Entry 7VBC (electron microscopy, 3.01 A resolution); this record covers chains C and K of the 16 polymer chains in the assembly.

[Chain C]
Protein: DNA-directed RNA polymerases I and III subunit RPAC1
From: Homo sapiens
UniProtKB: O15160 (RPAC1_HUMAN); residue numbers follow UniProt; this construct covers 1-346
Sequence (346 residues; numbered 1 to 346; the number before each row is that of its first residue):
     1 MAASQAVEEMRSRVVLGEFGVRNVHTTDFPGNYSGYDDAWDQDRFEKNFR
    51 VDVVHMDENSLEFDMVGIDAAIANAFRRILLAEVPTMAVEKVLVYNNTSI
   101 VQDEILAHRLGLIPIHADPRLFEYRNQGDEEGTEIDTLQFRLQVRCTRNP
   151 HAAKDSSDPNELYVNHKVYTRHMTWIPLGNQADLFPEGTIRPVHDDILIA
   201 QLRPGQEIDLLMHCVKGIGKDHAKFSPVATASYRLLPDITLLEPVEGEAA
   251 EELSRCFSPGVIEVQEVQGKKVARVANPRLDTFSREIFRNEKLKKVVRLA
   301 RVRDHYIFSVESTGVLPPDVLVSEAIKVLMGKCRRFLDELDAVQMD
Unresolved in the structure: 1-6, 344-346
Swiss-Prot annotation at these positions:
  - modified residue: Ala-2 (N-acetylalanine), Ser-4 (Phosphoserine)
  - natural variant: Thr-26 (T26I: In HLD11), Asn-32 (N32I: In HLD11), Met-65 (M65V: In HLD11), Asn-74 (N74S: In HLD11), Val-94 (V94A: In HLD11), Arg-109 (R109H: In HLD11), Gly-132 (G132D: In HLD11), Cys-146 (C146R: In HLD11), Arg-191 (R191Q: In HLD11), Ile-262 (I262T: In HLD11), Arg-279 (R279Q: In TCS3; R279W: In TCS3), Lys-295 (deletion: In HLD11), 1 further natural variant entry in UniProt

[Chain K]
Protein: DNA-directed RNA polymerases I and III subunit RPAC2
From: Homo sapiens
UniProtKB: P0DPB6 (RPAC2_HUMAN); residue numbers follow UniProt; this construct covers 1-133
Sequence (133 residues; row label = number of the first residue in the row):
     1 MEEDQELERKISGLKTSMAEGERKTALEMVQAAGTDRHCVTFVLHEEDHT
    51 LGNSLRYMIMKNPEVEFCGYTTTHPSESKINLRIQTRGTLPAVEPFQRGL
   101 NELMNVCQHVLDKFEASIKDYKDQKASRNESTF
Unresolved in the structure: 1-20, 129-133
Swiss-Prot annotation at these positions:
  - modified residue: Met-1 (N-acetylmethionine)
  - natural variant: Glu-47 (E47K: In TCS2), Thr-50 (T50I: In TCS2), Leu-51 (L51R: In TCS2), Gly-52 (G52E: In TCS2), Arg-56 (R56C: In TCS2), Leu-82 (L82S: In TCS2), Gly-99 (G99S: In TCS2)
What the authors report for this chain:
  - disease-associated variants - E47K, T50I, L51R, R56C, L82S, G99S: decreased stability (proposed by the authors, not directly observed)

[Interface between chain C and chain K]
Contacting residue pairs - 83 pairs, chain C then chain K:
  Asp-28(C) with Lys-61(K), hydrogen bond (backbone-side chain)
  Phe-29(C) with Tyr-57(K), hydrophobic; Lys-61(K)
  Pro-30(C) with Met-60(K); Lys-61(K)
  Asp-38(C) with Lys-61(K), salt bridge
  Ala-39(C) with Lys-61(K); Pro-63(K)
  Trp-40(C) with Tyr-57(K); Met-58(K); Lys-61(K); Glu-102(K), hydrogen bond; Val-106(K), hydrophobic
  Gln-42(C) with Glu-102(K), hydrogen bond; Val-106(K)
  Phe-45(C) with Val-106(K), hydrophobic; His-109(K); Val-110(K), hydrophobic
  Glu-46(C) with His-109(K)
  Phe-49(C) with Val-110(K), hydrophobic; Lys-113(K), hydrogen bond (backbone-side chain)
  Val-51(C) with Phe-114(K), hydrophobic; Ser-117(K), hydrogen bond (backbone-side chain)
  Val-53(C) with Ser-117(K); Ile-118(K), hydrophobic; Tyr-121(K)
  Val-54(C) with Tyr-121(K)
  His-55(C) with Tyr-121(K)
  Met-56(C) with Tyr-121(K), hydrogen bond (backbone-side chain); Lys-122(K)
  Leu-61(C) with Phe-114(K), hydrophobic
  Phe-63(C) with Phe-114(K), hydrophobic
  Met-65(C) with Val-110(K), hydrophobic
  Asp-69(C) with Tyr-57(K)
  Ala-71(C) with Asn-53(K); Tyr-57(K), hydrophobic
  Ile-72(C) with Tyr-57(K), hydrophobic
  Ala-75(C) with Thr-50(K)
  Phe-76(C) with Val-110(K), hydrophobic
  Arg-78(C) with Asp-48(K), salt bridge; His-49(K); Thr-50(K), hydrogen bond
  Glu-83(C) with Asp-48(K)
  Lys-220(C) with Asp-48(K), salt bridge
  Asp-319(C) with Phe-114(K); Lys-122(K), salt bridge
  Val-322(C) with Phe-114(K), hydrophobic
  Ser-323(C) with Leu-111(K); Phe-114(K); Glu-115(K), hydrogen bond
  Ile-326(C) with Cys-107(K); Val-110(K), hydrophobic; Leu-111(K), hydrophobic
  Lys-327(C) with Leu-111(K)
  Leu-329(C) with Cys-107(K), hydrophobic
  Met-330(C) with Cys-107(K), hydrophobic; Gln-108(K); Leu-111(K), hydrophobic
  Lys-332(C) with Glu-47(K), salt bridge
  Cys-333(C) with Leu-103(K), hydrophobic; Met-104(K)
  Arg-334(C) with Met-104(K)
  Arg-335(C) with Thr-25(K), hydrogen bond (side chain-backbone); His-45(K), hydrogen bond (side chain-backbone); Glu-46(K), salt bridge; Glu-47(K), salt bridge
  Phe-336(C) with Ala-26(K), hydrophobic; Leu-27(K), hydrophobic; Leu-44(K), hydrophobic; Glu-47(K); Leu-51(K), hydrophobic
  Leu-337(C) with Gln-97(K); Leu-100(K), hydrophobic; Asn-101(K); Met-104(K), hydrophobic
  Glu-339(C) with Gly-21(K), hydrogen bond (side chain-backbone); Glu-22(K), hydrogen bond (side chain-backbone); Ala-26(K)
  Leu-340(C) with Leu-27(K), hydrophobic; Met-29(K), hydrophobic; Phe-96(K), hydrophobic; Gln-97(K)
  Val-343(C) with Met-29(K), hydrophobic
Also at the interface, not in a pair above, chain C (47 interface residues in all): Arg-50, Asp-52, Ile-68, Ile-79, Ala-342
Also at the interface, not in a pair above, chain K (44 interface residues in all): Ser-54, Asn-62, Val-93, Asn-105

[In short]
47 residues of chain C face 44 of chain K across their interface; the contacts include 12 hydrogen bonds and 7
salt bridges. Among the polar pairs are Asp-38(C)/Lys-61(K), Arg-78(C)/Asp-48(K) and Lys-220(C)/Asp-48(K). The
paper reports that E47K, T50I and L51R of chain K, among others, reduce stability; 6 substitutions were tested
in all.
Chain C is DNA-directed RNA polymerases I and III subunit RPAC1 and chain K is DNA-directed RNA polymerases I
and III subunit RPAC2, both from Homo sapiens; the structure, Back track state of human RNA Polymerase I
Elongation Complex, was determined by electron microscopy together with 7VBB and 7VBA from the same study.
